7VBA - chains A and H of the 16 polymer chains in the assembly; structure by electron microscopy, 2.89 A resolution.

== Chain A ==
Protein: DNA-directed RNA polymerase I subunit RPA1
Source organism: Homo sapiens
Notes: EC 2.7.7.6
UniProt: O95602 (RPA1_HUMAN); residue numbers follow UniProt; this construct covers 1-1719
Sequence (1719 residues; row label = number of the first residue in the row):
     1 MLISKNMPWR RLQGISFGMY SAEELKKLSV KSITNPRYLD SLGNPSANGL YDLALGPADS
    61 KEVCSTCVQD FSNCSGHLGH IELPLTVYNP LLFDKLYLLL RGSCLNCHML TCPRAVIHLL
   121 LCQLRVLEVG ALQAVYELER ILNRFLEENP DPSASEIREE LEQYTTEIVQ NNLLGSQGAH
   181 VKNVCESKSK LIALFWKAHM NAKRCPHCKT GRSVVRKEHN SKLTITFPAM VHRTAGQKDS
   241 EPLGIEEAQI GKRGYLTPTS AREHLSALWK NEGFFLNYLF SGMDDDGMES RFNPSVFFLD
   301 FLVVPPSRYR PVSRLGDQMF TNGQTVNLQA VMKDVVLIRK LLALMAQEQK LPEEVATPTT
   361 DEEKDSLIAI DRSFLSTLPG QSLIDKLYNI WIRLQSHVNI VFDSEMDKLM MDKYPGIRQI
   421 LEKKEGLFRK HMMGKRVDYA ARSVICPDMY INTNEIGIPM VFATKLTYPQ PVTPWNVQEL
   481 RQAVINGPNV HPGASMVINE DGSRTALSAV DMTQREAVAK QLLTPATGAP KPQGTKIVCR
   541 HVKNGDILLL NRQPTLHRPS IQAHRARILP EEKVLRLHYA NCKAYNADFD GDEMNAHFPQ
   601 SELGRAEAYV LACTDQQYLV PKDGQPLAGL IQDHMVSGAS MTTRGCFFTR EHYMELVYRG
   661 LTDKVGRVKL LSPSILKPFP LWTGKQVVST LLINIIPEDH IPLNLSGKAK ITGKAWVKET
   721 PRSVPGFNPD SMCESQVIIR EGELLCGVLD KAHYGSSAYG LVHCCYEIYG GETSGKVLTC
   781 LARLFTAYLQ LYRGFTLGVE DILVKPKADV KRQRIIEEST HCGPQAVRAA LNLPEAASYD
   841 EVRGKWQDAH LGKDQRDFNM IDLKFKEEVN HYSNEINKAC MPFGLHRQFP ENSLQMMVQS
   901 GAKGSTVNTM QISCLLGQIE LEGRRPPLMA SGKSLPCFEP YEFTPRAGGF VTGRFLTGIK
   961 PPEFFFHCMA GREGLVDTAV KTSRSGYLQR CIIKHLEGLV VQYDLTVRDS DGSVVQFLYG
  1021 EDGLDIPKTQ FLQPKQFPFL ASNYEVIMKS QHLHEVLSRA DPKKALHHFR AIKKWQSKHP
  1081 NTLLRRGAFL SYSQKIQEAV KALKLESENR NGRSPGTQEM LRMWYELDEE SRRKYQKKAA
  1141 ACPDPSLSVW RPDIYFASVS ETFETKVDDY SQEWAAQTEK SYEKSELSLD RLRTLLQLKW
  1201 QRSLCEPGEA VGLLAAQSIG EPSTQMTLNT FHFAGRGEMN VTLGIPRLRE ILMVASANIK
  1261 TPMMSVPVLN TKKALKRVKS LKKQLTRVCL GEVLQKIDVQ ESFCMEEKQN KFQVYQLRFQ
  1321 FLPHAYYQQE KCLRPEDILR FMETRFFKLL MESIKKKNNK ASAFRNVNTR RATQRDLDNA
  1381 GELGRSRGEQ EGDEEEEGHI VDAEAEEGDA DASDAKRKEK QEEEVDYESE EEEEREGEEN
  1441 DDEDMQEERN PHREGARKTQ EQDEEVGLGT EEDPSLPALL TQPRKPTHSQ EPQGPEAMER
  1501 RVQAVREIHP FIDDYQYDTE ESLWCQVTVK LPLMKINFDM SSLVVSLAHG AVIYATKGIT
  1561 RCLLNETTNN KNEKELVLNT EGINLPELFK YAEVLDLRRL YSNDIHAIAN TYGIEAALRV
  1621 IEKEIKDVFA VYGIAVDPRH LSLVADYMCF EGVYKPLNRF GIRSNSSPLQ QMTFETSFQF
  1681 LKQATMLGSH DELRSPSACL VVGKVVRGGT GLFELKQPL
Not modelled in the structure: 1-5, 146-156, 228-252, 282-290, 349-380, 525-532, 1227-1238, 1302-1312, 1363-1495
Metal / ion sites: Zn2+ site 1: C64, C67, C74; Zn2+ site 2: C104, C107, C205; Mg2+: D590 (shared with 1 residue of chain R)
Small-molecule neighbours: CMPcPP (2TM; 5'-O-[(S)-hydroxy{[(S)-hydroxy(phosphonooxy)phosphoryl]methyl}phosphoryl]cytidine): R552, P554, N586, D588, Q1225
UniProt features mapped onto this chain:
  - region: D403 to G416 (Rudder)
  - binding site (Zn(2+)): C64, C67, C74, H77, C104, C107, C205, C208
  - binding site (DNA): K424, R429, R436, R1249
  - binding site (RNA): R552, D592
  - binding site (Mg(2+)): D588, D590, D592
  - site (NTP recognition and base pairing): P554, G798
  - modified residue (Phosphoserine): S240, S1386
  - natural variant: D59 (D59V: In AFDCIN; uncertain significance), R393 (R393H: In AFDCIN; uncertain significance), R481 (R481K: In AFDCIN; uncertain significance), M496 (M496I: In AFDCIN), E593 (E593Q: In AFDCIN), T642 (T642N: In HLD27), S934 (S934L: In HLD27; uncertain significance), V1241 (V1241I: In AFDCIN), V1299 (V1299F: In AFDCIN; uncertain significance), E1330 (deletion: In AFDCIN), C1562 (C1562F: In AFDCIN), V1631 (V1631M: In AFDCIN; uncertain significance), 1 further natural variant entry in UniProt
From the paper describing this entry:
  - Mg2+ coordination: D590
  - binding site for CMPcPP: R552, P554, N586
  - disease-associated variants - E593Q: decreased catalytic activity (citing earlier work)

== Chain H ==
Protein: DNA-directed RNA polymerases I, II, and III subunit RPABC3
Source organism: Homo sapiens
UniProt: P52434 (RPAB3_HUMAN); residue numbers follow UniProt; this construct covers 1-150
Sequence (150 residues; row label = number of the first residue in the row):
     1 MAGILFEDIF DVKDIDPEGK KFDRVSRLHC ESESFKMDLI LDVNIQIYPV DLGDKFRLVI
    61 ASTLYEDGTL DDGEYNPTDD RPSRADQFEY VMYGKVYRIE GDETSTEAAT RLSAYVSYGG
   121 LLMRLQGDAN NLHGFEVDSR VYLLMKKLAF
Not modelled in the structure: 1-2, 149-150
UniProt features mapped onto this chain:
  - region: D16 to I40 (Non-specific ssDNA binding)
  - modified residue: A2 (N-acetylalanine)

== Chain A / chain H interface ==
Residue-residue contacts (81):
  R644(A) with F22(H); V25(H); R27(H); D42(H), salt bridge; G120(H), hydrogen bond (side chain-backbone); L121(H); L122(H)
  G645(A) with R24(H), hydrogen bond (backbone-side chain); V25(H)
  F647(A) with V25(H), hydrophobic; N44(H); L121(H), hydrophobic
  S672(A) with Y75(H); Y93(H)
  P673(A) with Y75(H), hydrophobic; Y93(H)
  S674(A) with M92(H); Y93(H), hydrogen bond (backbone-backbone); Y118(H)
  I675(A) with N44(H); Y90(H); V91(H)
  L676(A) with R84(H); V91(H), hydrogen bond (backbone-backbone); Y93(H), hydrophobic
  K677(A) with D86(H); F88(H); E89(H); V91(H), hydrogen bond (backbone-backbone)
  P678(A) with I47(H), hydrophobic; E89(H); Y90(H), hydrophobic
  F679(A) with I47(H), hydrophobic
  P680(A) with Y75(H)
  L681(A) with I47(H), hydrophobic
  T683(A) with G119(H); G120(H)
  K685(A) with G119(H)
  Q686(A) with G119(H)
  G713(A) with K20(H)
  W716(A) with K20(H); K21(H), hydrogen bond (backbone-backbone); F22(H), hydrophobic
  V717(A) with K20(H)
  K718(A) with G19(H); K21(H)
  E719(A) with K21(H), salt bridge
  P721(A) with P17(H); E18(H)
  R722(A) with P17(H), hydrogen bond (backbone-backbone)
  V724(A) with P17(H), hydrophobic; H29(H)
  G726(A) with R124(H), hydrogen bond (backbone-side chain)
  F727(A) with E18(H); H29(H); R124(H)
  S731(A) with Y97(H); R98(H), hydrogen bond (backbone-side chain); Y115(H)
  M732(A) with R27(H), hydrogen bond (backbone-side chain); Y115(H), hydrophobic; L122(H), hydrophobic; M123(H); R124(H)
  C733(A) with K20(H)
  E734(A) with F22(H)
  I738(A) with Y97(H), hydrophobic; R98(H)
  R740(A) with K95(H); D138(H)
  E741(A) with D138(H)
  E743(A) with R140(H), salt bridge
  L744(A) with G119(H)
  L745(A) with K95(H); Y97(H), hydrophobic; S117(H); L122(H)
  C746(A) with L122(H), hydrophobic
  Y1182(A) with I99(H); G101(H); L112(H), hydrophobic
Interface residues without a listed pair, chain A (42 interface residues in all): T643, C646, P729, E1183
Interface residues without a listed pair, chain H (45 interface residues in all): D14, I40, L64, G73, V137, Y142

== Summary ==
42 residues of chain A face 45 of chain H across their interface, with 10 hydrogen bonds and 3 salt bridges.
Polar contacts include R644(A)-D42(H), E719(A)-K21(H) and E743(A)-R140(H). Chain A binds CMPcPP. From the
paper: a binding site for CMPcPP at R552(A), P554(A) and N586(A); E593Q of chain A reduces catalytic activity.
Here chain A is DNA-directed RNA polymerase I subunit RPA1 and chain H is DNA-directed RNA polymerases I, II,
and III subunit RPABC3, both from Homo sapiens. Entry 7VBA (Structure of the pre state human RNA Polymerase I
Elongation Complex) was determined by electron microscopy (same publication as 7VBB and 7VBC).
